1N48 - chains B and A of the 3 polymer chains in the assembly; structure by X-ray diffraction, 2.20 A resolution.

== Chain B ==
Molecule: 13-nt DNA strand
Sequence (13 nucleotides; each row starts with the number of its first residue):
  1801 GGGGGAAGGACTA
Metal / ion sites: Ca2+ site 1: DA1813 (together with ATP) (shared with Asp7(A), Asp105(A), Glu106(A) of chain A)

== Chain A ==
Protein: DNA polymerase IV
Source organism: Sulfolobus solfataricus
Notes: EC 2.7.7.7
Reference sequence: Q97W02 (DPO42_SULSO); residue numbers follow UniProt; this construct covers 1-352
Chain sequence (352 residues; each row starts with the number of its first residue):
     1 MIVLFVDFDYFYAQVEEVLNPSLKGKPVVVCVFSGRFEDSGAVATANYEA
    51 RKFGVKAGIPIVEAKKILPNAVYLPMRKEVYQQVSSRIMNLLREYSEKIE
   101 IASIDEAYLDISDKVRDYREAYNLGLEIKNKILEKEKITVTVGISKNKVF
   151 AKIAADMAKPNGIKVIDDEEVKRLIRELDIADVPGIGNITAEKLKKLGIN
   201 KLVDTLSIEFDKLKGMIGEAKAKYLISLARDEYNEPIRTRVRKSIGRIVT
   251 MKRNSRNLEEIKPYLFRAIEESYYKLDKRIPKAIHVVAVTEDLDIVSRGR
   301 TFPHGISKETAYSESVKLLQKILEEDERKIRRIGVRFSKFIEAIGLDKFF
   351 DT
Unresolved in the structure: 343-352
Metal / ion sites: Ca2+ site 1: Asp7, Asp105, Glu106 (together with ATP) (shared with DA1813(B) of chain B); Ca2+ site 2: Asp7, Phe8, Asp105 (together with ATP)
Ligand contacts: ATP (adenosine-5'-triphosphate): Asp7, Phe8, Asp9, Tyr10, Phe11, Tyr12, Val43, Ala44, Thr45, Tyr48, Arg51, Ala57, Gly58, Asp105, Glu106, Lys159
UniProt features mapped onto this chain:
  - active site: Glu106
  - binding site (Mg(2+)): Asp7, Asp105
  - site: Tyr12 (Substrate discrimination)

== How chain B and chain A interact ==
Contacting residue pairs - 22 pairs, chain B then chain A:
  DG1804(B) - Lys243(A)  base contact
  DG1804(B) - Arg336(A)  phosphate contact
  DG1805(B) - Lys243(A)  hydrogen bond to the base
  DG1805(B) - Arg336(A)  salt bridge to the phosphate
  DA1806(B) - Arg336(A)  salt bridge to the phosphate
  DA1810(B) - Ile189(A)  phosphate contact
  DA1810(B) - Thr190(A)  phosphate contact
  DA1810(B) - Lys193(A)  salt bridge to the phosphate
  DC1811(B) - Gly185(A)  sugar contact
  DC1811(B) - Ile186(A)  phosphate contact
  DC1811(B) - Gly187(A)  hydrogen bond to the phosphate
  DC1811(B) - Asn188(A)  phosphate contact
  DC1811(B) - Ile189(A)  hydrogen bond to the phosphate
  DC1811(B) - Thr190(A)  hydrogen bond to the phosphate
  DT1812(B) - Pro184(A)  phosphate contact
  DT1812(B) - Gly185(A)  hydrogen bond to the phosphate
  DT1812(B) - Ile186(A)  phosphate contact
  DA1813(B) - Ala102(A)  sugar contact
  DA1813(B) - Ser103(A)  sugar contact
  DA1813(B) - Asp105(A)  phosphate contact
  DA1813(B) - Glu106(A)  sugar contact
  DA1813(B) - Lys152(A)  salt bridge to the phosphate
Also at the interface, not in a pair above, chain A (18 interface residues in all): Asp7, Lys221, Ser338

== Summary ==
7 residues of chain B and 18 residues of chain A are in contact, with 5 hydrogen bonds and 4 salt bridges.
Polar contacts include DG1805(B)-Lys243(A), DC1811(B)-Gly187(A) and DC1811(B)-Ile189(A). Chain A binds ATP.
Here chain B is a 13-nt DNA strand and chain A is DNA polymerase IV (Sulfolobus solfataricus). Entry 1N48
(Y-family DNA polymerase Dpo4 in complex with DNA containing abasic lesion) was determined by X-ray
diffraction.
